PDB entry 3A18 | X-ray diffraction, 1.80 A resolution | chains A and B

# Chain A (and B)
Molecule: Aldoxime dehydratase
Source organism: Rhodococcus erythropolis
Notes: EC 4.99.1.5; chain B of this document is another copy of the same molecule, construct and numbering; everything in this record applies to it too
Reference sequence: Q76K71 (Q76K71_RHOER); residues 1-353 here = UniProt positions 1-353
Chain sequence (373 residues; each row starts with the number of its first residue; numbers below 1 keep their minus sign (Met-19 is residue -19)):
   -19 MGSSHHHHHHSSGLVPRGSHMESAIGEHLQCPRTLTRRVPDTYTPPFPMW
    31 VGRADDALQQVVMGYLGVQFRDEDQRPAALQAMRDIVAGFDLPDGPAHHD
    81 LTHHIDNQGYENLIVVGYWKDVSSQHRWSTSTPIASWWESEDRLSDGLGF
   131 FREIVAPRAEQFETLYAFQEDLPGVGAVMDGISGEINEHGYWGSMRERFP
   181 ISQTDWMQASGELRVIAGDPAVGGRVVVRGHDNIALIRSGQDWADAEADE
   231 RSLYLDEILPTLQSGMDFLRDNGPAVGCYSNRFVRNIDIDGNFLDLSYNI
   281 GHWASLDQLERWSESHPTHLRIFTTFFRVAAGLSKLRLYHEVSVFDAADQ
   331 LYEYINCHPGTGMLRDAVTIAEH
Unresolved in the structure: -19 to 0
Construct notes: initiating methionine (-19); expression tag (-18 to 0)
Ion coordination: heme Fe: His299 (together with (1Z)-butanal oxime)
Residues lining bound ligands:
  - (1Z)-butanal oxime (BXO): Met29, Leu145, Ile217, Ser219, His299, Leu318, Tyr319, His320
  - heme (HEM): Phe27, Met29, Leu145, His169, Gly170, Tyr171, Trp172, Gly173, Ser174, Met175, Arg178, Ile217, Ser219, Gln221, Ile238, Leu242, Met246, Leu249, Asn279, Trp283, Leu289, Trp292, Ser293, His299, Ile302, Phe303, Phe306, Phe307, Leu318, His320
Curated features (UniProtKB/Swiss-Prot):
  - active site: His320
  - binding site (an aliphatic aldoxime): Ser219, His320
  - binding site (heme b): His299
  - mutagenesis: Glu143 (E143Q: Retains 14% of wild-type activity with Z-phenylacetaldoxime as substrate), Arg178 (R178Q: Retains 36% of wild-type activity with Z-phenylacetaldoxime as substrate), Ser219 (S219A: Retains 23% of wild-type activity with Z-phenylacetaldoxime as substrate), Phe306 (F306A: Retains 33% of wild-type activity with Z-phenylacetaldoxime as substrate), His320 (H320A: Retains 11% of wild-type activity with Z-phenylacetaldoxime as substrate)

# How chain A and chain B interact
Pairs across the interface (44; chain A residue first):
  Thr14(A) with Thr16(B)
  Leu15(A) with Thr16(B)
  Thr16(A) with Thr14(B); Leu15(B); Thr16(B), hydrogen bond (backbone-side chain)
  Arg17(A) with Trp186(B)
  Arg18(A) with Arg18(B); Trp172(B); Gly173(B); Arg176(B); Glu290(B), salt bridge; Arg291(B); Glu294(B), salt bridge
  Val19(A) with Trp186(B); Arg291(B)
  Pro20(A) with Gln188(B); Asp287(B)
  Asp21(A) with Gln188(B), hydrogen bond (backbone-side chain)
  Thr22(A) with Gln188(B), hydrogen bond (backbone-side chain)
  Tyr171(A) with Arg291(B); Glu294(B)
  Trp172(A) with Arg18(B); Trp172(B); Glu294(B), hydrogen bond (side chain-backbone)
  Gly173(A) with Arg18(B)
  Arg176(A) with Arg18(B)
  Trp186(A) with Arg17(B); Val19(B); Pro20(B), hydrophobic
  Gln188(A) with Pro20(B); Asp21(B), hydrogen bond (side chain-backbone); Thr22(B)
  Asp287(A) with Pro20(B)
  Glu290(A) with Arg18(B), salt bridge
  Arg291(A) with Arg18(B); Val19(B); Tyr171(B)
  Glu294(A) with Arg18(B), salt bridge; Tyr171(B); Trp172(B), hydrogen bond (backbone-side chain)
  Ser295(A) with Phe303(B)
  Phe303(A) with Ser295(B)
  Thr304(A) with Pro297(B); Leu300(B)
Interface residues without a listed pair, chain A (25 interface residues in all): Tyr23, Gly170, Leu300
Interface residues without a listed pair, chain B (25 interface residues in all): Tyr23, Gly170

# Overview
The chain A/chain B interface involves 25 residues from each chain, with 6 hydrogen bonds and 4 salt bridges.
Polar contacts include Arg18(A)-Glu290(B), Arg18(A)-Glu294(B) and Thr16(A)-Thr16(B). Bound to chain A: heme
and (1Z)-butanal oxime.
Both chains are Aldoxime dehydratase (Rhodococcus erythropolis). Entry 3A18 (Crystal Structure of Aldoxime
Dehydratase (OxdRE) in Complex with Butyraldoxime (soaked crystal)) was determined by X-ray diffraction (same
publication as 3A15, 3A16 and 3A17).
